PDB entry 7CPO | X-ray diffraction, 2.50 A resolution | chains A and B of the 3 polymer chains in the assembly

Chain A:
Protein: MHC class I antigen
Organism: Anolis carolinensis
Chain sequence (276 residues; each row starts with the number of its first residue; numbers below 1 keep their minus sign (Gly-1 is residue -1)):
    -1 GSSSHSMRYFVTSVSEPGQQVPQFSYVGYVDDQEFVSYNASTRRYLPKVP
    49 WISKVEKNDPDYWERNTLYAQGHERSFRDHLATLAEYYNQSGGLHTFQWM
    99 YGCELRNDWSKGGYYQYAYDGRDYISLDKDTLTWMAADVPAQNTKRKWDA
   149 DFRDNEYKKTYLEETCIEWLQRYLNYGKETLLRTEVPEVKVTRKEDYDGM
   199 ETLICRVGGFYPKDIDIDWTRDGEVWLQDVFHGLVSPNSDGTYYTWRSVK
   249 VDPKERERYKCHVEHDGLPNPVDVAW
Not modelled in the structure: -1 to 0, 18-19, 21, 196
Cystine bridges: Cys101-Cys164, Cys203-Cys259
From the paper describing this entry:
  - binding site for His-val-tyr-gly-pro-leu-lys-pro-ile: Tyr7, Asn64, His71, Tyr85, Tyr99, Thr142, Lys145, Trp146, Asp149, Asp152, Lys156, Tyr159, Tyr171
  - contacts within the chain: Gln31-Trp49 (hydrogen bond), Lys52-Tyr174 (hydrogen bond), Val53-Asp57 (hydrogen bond), Glu54-Trp61 (hydrogen bond)

Chain B:
Protein: beta2-microglobulin
Organism: Anolis carolinensis
Chain sequence (99 residues; each row starts with the number of its first residue):
     1 TQKAPSVQVYFRHPAEKGKENTFHCYAESFHPPKINITLLKNGIPMENVQ
    51 QSDLSFKKDWTFERLVYAKVIPDGKAEFACKVEHITLPQPMIYKLDQEY
Not modelled in the structure: 75, 98-99
Cystine bridges: Cys25-Cys80

Interface between chain A and chain B:
Residue-residue contacts - 65 pairs, chain A then chain B:
  Phe8(A) with Phe56(B)
  Val9(A) with Phe56(B)
  Thr10(A) with Phe56(B); Phe62(B)
  Val12(A) with Pro33(B), hydrophobic
  Pro15(A) with Lys34(B), hydrogen bond (backbone-side chain)
  Gly16(A) with Lys34(B)
  Gln17(A) with Lys34(B); Ile35(B); Arg64(B)
  Ser23(A) with Leu54(B), hydrogen bond (side chain-backbone)
  Val25(A) with Asp53(B); Leu54(B)
  Tyr27(A) with Ser55(B), hydrogen bond
  Glu32(A) with Asp53(B)
  Ser35(A) with Asp53(B), hydrogen bond
  Lys46(A) with Asp53(B), salt bridge
  Thr94(A) with Pro33(B)
  Gln96(A) with His31(B); Phe56(B); Trp60(B), hydrogen bond (side chain-backbone); Phe62(B)
  Trp97(A) with Phe56(B)
  Met98(A) with Phe56(B), hydrophobic; Lys58(B); Trp60(B), hydrophobic
  Gln114(A) with Trp60(B)
  Tyr115(A) with Trp60(B)
  Ala116(A) with Trp60(B), hydrophobic
  Asp118(A) with Thr1(B); His31(B)
  Gly119(A) with His31(B), hydrogen bond (backbone-side chain); Trp60(B)
  Arg120(A) with Thr1(B)
  Asp121(A) with Trp60(B), hydrogen bond
  Glu186(A) with Arg12(B), salt bridge
  Thr190(A) with Gln97(B), hydrogen bond
  Lys192(A) with Asp96(B), salt bridge
  Arg204(A) with Phe11(B), hydrogen bond (side chain-backbone); Arg12(B); His13(B); Pro14(B)
  Gly207(A) with Arg12(B)
  Gly231(A) with Gln8(B)
  Leu232(A) with Ser6(B); Gln8(B), hydrogen bond (backbone-side chain); Glu28(B)
  Ser234(A) with Gln8(B), hydrogen bond; Tyr10(B); Tyr26(B)
  Pro235(A) with Tyr10(B), hydrogen bond (backbone-side chain); His24(B); Tyr26(B); Leu65(B)
  Asn236(A) with Tyr10(B); Arg12(B); His24(B)
  Ser237(A) with Thr22(B); His24(B), hydrogen bond (backbone-side chain); Tyr67(B)
  Asp238(A) with Arg12(B), salt bridge
  Thr240(A) with Arg12(B)
  Tyr242(A) with Gln8(B); Tyr10(B), hydrophobic
  Trp244(A) with Gln8(B), hydrogen bond
Also at the interface, not in a pair above, chain A (45 interface residues in all): Leu92, Lys188, Ile202, Gly206, Val233, Thr243
Also at the interface, not in a pair above, chain B (32 interface residues in all): Val7, Pro32, Lys57, Asp59
Interface features reported in the paper:
  - interface residues, chain B: Tyr10(B), Trp60(B)

Summary:
The interface between chain A and chain B involves 45 residues on one side and 32 on the other; the contacts
include 14 hydrogen bonds and 4 salt bridges. Among the polar pairs are Lys46(A)-Asp53(B), Glu186(A)-Arg12(B)
and Lys192(A)-Asp96(B). From the paper: a binding site for His-val-tyr-gly-pro-leu-lys-pro-ile at Tyr7(A),
Asn64(A) and His71(A) among others; interface residues Tyr10(B) and Trp60(B).
Here chain A is MHC class I antigen and chain B is beta2-microglobulin, both from Anolis carolinensis. Entry
7CPO (Crystal Structure of Anolis carolinensis MHC I complex) was determined by X-ray diffraction.
